PDB entry 4YDJ | X-ray diffraction, 2.31 A resolution | chains G and H of the 3 polymer chains in the assembly

# Chain G
Molecule: Envelope glycoprotein gp160
From: Human immunodeficiency virus 1
UniProt: Q0ED31 (Q0ED31_9HIV1); the construct has insertions or renumbered stretches relative to UniProt, so the offset changes along the chain: 44-113 = UniProt 43-112; 187-196 = UniProt 113-122; 199-299 = UniProt 201-301; 324-355 = UniProt 325-356; 2 more segments
Sequence (353 residues; row label = number of the first residue in the row; note: 96 numbers in that range are skipped by the numbering (no residue carries them; nothing is unmodelled there)):
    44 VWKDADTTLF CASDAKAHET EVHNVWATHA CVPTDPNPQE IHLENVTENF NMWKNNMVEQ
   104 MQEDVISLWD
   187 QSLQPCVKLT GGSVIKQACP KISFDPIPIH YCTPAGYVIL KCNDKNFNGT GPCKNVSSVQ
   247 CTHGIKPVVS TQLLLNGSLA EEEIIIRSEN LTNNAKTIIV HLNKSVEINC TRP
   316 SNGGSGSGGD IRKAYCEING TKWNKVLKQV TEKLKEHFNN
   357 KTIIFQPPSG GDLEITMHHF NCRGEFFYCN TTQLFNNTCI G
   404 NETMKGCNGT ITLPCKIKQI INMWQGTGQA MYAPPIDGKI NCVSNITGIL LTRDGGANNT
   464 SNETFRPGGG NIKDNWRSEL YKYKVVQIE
Not modelled in the structure: 187-209, 316-326, 404-406, 424-440, 492
Differences from the reference sequence: linker (197-198, 318-323)
Cystine bridges: Cys54-Cys74, Cys218-Cys247, Cys228-Cys239, Cys296-Cys331, Cys378-Cys445, Cys385-Cys418, Cys395-Cys410
Covalently attached groups: N-acetylglucosamine (NAG) linked to Asn234, Asn241, Asn262, Asn276, Asn289, Asn295, Asn334, Asn386, Asn448

# Chain H
Molecule: Heavy chain of antibody 44-VRC13.01
From: Homo sapiens
Notes: antibody fragment or engineered binder
Sequence (238 residues; numbered 1 to 216 plus 22 insertion-coded residues; the number before each row is that of its first residue; a row labelled like 35A-35E holds insertion residues (35A, then the next letters in order)):
     1 QVQLVQPGTA MKSLGSSLTI TCRVSGDDLG SFHFG
35A-35E TYFMI
    36 WVRQAPGQGL EYMGGIL
   52A P
    53 STKTPTYAHK FRGRVSISAP GVPPVLSLAL
82A-82C TNL
    83 TYDDTATYFC ARERGRHF
100A-100M EPKNRDNLEGKFF
   101 DLWGRGTFVR VSPASTKGPS VFPLAPSSKS TSGGTAALGC LVKDYFPEPV TVSWNSGALT
   161 SGVHTFPAVL QSSGLYSLSS VVTVPSSSLG TQTYICNVNH KPSNTKVDKK VEPKSC
Cystine bridges: Cys22-Cys92, Cys140-Cys196
Covalently attached groups: N-acetylglucosamine (NAG) linked to Asn82B

# How chain G and chain H interact
Pairs across the interface (40):
  Trp96(G) with Arg100E(H), hydrogen bond (backbone-side chain)
  Lys97(G) with Arg100E(H)
  Glu275(G) with Arg100E(H), salt bridge
  Ala281(G) with Asp100F(H); Asn100G(H), hydrogen bond (backbone-backbone)
  Lys282(G) with Asn100D(H), hydrogen bond (side chain-backbone); Arg100E(H), hydrogen bond (side chain-backbone); Asp100F(H), salt bridge; Asn100G(H)
  Thr283(G) with Phe100(H); Asn100G(H), hydrogen bond
  Ser365(G) with Lys100K(H)
  Gly366(G) with Thr35A(H); Gly97(H); Arg98(H), hydrogen bond (backbone-backbone)
  Gly367(G) with Thr35A(H), hydrogen bond (backbone-backbone); Tyr35B(H); Gly97(H); Arg98(H)
  Asp368(G) with Tyr35B(H), hydrogen bond; Arg96(H), salt bridge; Arg98(H), hydrogen bond (backbone-backbone); His99(H)
  Leu369(G) with Phe34(H), hydrophobic; Thr35A(H)
  Ile371(G) with Arg98(H)
  Thr372(G) with Thr35A(H)
  Tyr384(G) with Phe34(H), hydrophobic
  Lys419(G) with Phe34(H)
  Lys421(G) with Leu29(H); Gly30(H); His33(H)
  Ile423(G) with Leu29(H)
  Thr455(G) with Arg98(H), hydrogen bond; Asn100G(H)
  Gly471(G) with Arg98(H), hydrogen bond (backbone-side chain)
  Gly472(G) with Asn100G(H)
  Gly473(G) with Phe100(H); Asn100G(H), hydrogen bond (backbone-side chain)
  Asn474(G) with Phe100(H)
Interface residues without a listed pair, chain G (25 interface residues in all): Met373, Pro470, Arg480
Interface residues without a listed pair, chain H (18 interface residues in all): Leu52, Glu95
From the paper, about this interface:
  - pairs named by the authors: Arg96(H)-Asp368(G)
  - epitope / paratope residues, chain H: Arg96(H)

# In short
Chain G and chain H form an interface of 25 and 18 residues respectively; the contacts include 12 hydrogen
bonds and 3 salt bridges. Polar pairs include Glu275(G)-Arg100E(H), Lys282(G)-Asp100F(H) and
Asp368(G)-Arg96(H). The authors report a contact between Arg96(H) and Asp368(G). From the paper: the
epitope/paratope residue Arg96(H).
Here chain G is Envelope glycoprotein gp160 (Human immunodeficiency virus 1) and chain H is Heavy chain of
antibody 44-VRC13.01 (Homo sapiens). Entry 4YDJ (Crystal structure of broadly and potently neutralizing
antibody 44-VRC13.01 in complex with HIV-1 clade AE strain ...) was determined by X-ray diffraction (same
publication as 4YDI, 4YDK, 4YDL and 4YE4).
